7H2N - chains A and B; structure by X-ray diffraction, 1.73 A resolution.

Chain A:
Name: Serine protease subunit NS2B
Organism: Zika virus
UniProtKB: Q32ZE1 (POLG_ZIKV); residues 46-89 here correspond to UniProt positions 1414-1457 (UniProt number = residue number + 1368)
Amino-acid sequence (46 residues; numbered 44 to 89; the number before each row is that of its first residue):
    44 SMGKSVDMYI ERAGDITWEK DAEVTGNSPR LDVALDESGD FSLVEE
Disordered / not traced: 44-49, 89
Sequence notes: expression tag (44-45)

Chain B:
Name: Serine protease NS3
Organism: Zika virus
Notes: EC 3.4.21.91, 3.6.1.15, 3.6.4.13
UniProtKB: Q32ZE1 (POLG_ZIKV); residues 11-177 here correspond to UniProt positions 1509-1675 (UniProt number = residue number + 1498)
Amino-acid sequence (168 residues; each row starts with the number of its first residue):
    10 MKEVKKGETT DGVYRVMTRR LLGSTQVGVG VMQEGVFHTM WHVTKGAALR SGEGRLDPYW
    70 GDVKQDLVSY CGPWKLDAAW DGLSEVQLLA VPPGERAKNI QTLPGIFKTK DGDIGAVALD
   130 YPAGTSGSPI LDKCGRVIGL YGNGVVIKNG SYVSAITQGK REEETPVE
Disordered / not traced: 10-15, 172-177
Sequence notes: initiating methionine (10); conflict Lys107 (Arg1605 in Q32ZE1)
Swiss-Prot annotation at these positions:
  - active site (Charge relay system): His51, Asp75, Ser135
Residues lining bound ligands: 4-methoxy-2-(piperazin-1-yl)pyrimidine (A1AJ9): Asp129, Tyr130, Pro131, Ala132, Thr134, Ser135, Tyr150, Gly151, Tyr161

Interface between chain A and chain B:
Contacting residue pairs - 96 pairs, chain A then chain B:
  Asp50(A) - Thr27(B)
  Asp50(A) - Arg28(B)
  Asp50(A) - Arg29(B)
  Met51(A) - Met26(B)
  Met51(A) - Val36(B)  hydrophobic
  Met51(A) - Val52(B)
  Met51(A) - Thr53(B)
  Met51(A) - Leu58(B)
  Met51(A) - Arg59(B)  hydrogen bond (backbone-backbone)
  Tyr52(A) - Arg24(B)
  Tyr52(A) - Val25(B)
  Tyr52(A) - Met26(B)  hydrogen bond (backbone-backbone)
  Tyr52(A) - Arg28(B)  hydrogen bond
  Tyr52(A) - Ser33(B)  hydrogen bond
  Tyr52(A) - Arg59(B)
  Ile53(A) - Tyr23(B)  hydrophobic
  Ile53(A) - Arg24(B)
  Ile53(A) - Met41(B)  hydrophobic
  Ile53(A) - Phe46(B)  hydrophobic
  Ile53(A) - Arg59(B)  hydrogen bond (backbone-backbone)
  Ile53(A) - Ser60(B)
  Ile53(A) - Leu65(B)  hydrophobic
  Glu54(A) - Tyr23(B)
  Glu54(A) - Arg24(B)  hydrogen bond (backbone-backbone)
  Arg55(A) - Glu17(B)
  Arg55(A) - Thr19(B)
  Arg55(A) - Asp20(B)  hydrogen bond (side chain-backbone)
  Arg55(A) - Gly21(B)
  Arg55(A) - Val22(B)
  Arg55(A) - Tyr23(B)
  Ala56(A) - Val22(B)  hydrogen bond (backbone-backbone)
  Ala56(A) - Arg24(B)
  Ala56(A) - Val100(B)  hydrophobic
  Ala56(A) - Ala106(B)
  Gly57(A) - Gly21(B)
  Gly57(A) - Val22(B)  hydrogen bond (backbone-backbone)
  Asp58(A) - Leu98(B)
  Ile59(A) - Gly21(B)
  Ile59(A) - Val22(B)
  Ile59(A) - Val40(B)  hydrophobic
  Ile59(A) - Leu98(B)  hydrophobic
  Ile59(A) - Leu140(B)  hydrophobic
  Ile59(A) - Gly144(B)
  Ile59(A) - Val146(B)  hydrophobic
  Thr60(A) - Asn108(B)  hydrogen bond (backbone-side chain)
  Thr60(A) - Leu140(B)
  Trp61(A) - Glu94(B)
  Trp61(A) - Val95(B)
  Trp61(A) - Gln96(B)
  Trp61(A) - Gln110(B)
  Trp61(A) - Leu140(B)
  Trp61(A) - Asp141(B)
  Trp61(A) - Lys142(B)
  Glu62(A) - Gln96(B)  hydrogen bond (backbone-side chain)
  Glu62(A) - Asn108(B)
  Ala65(A) - Gln96(B)
  Ala65(A) - Asn108(B)
  Glu66(A) - Ile109(B)
  Glu66(A) - Gln110(B)  hydrogen bond (backbone-backbone)
  Val67(A) - Glu94(B)
  Val67(A) - Gln110(B)
  Thr68(A) - Ile109(B)
  Thr68(A) - Gln110(B)  hydrogen bond (backbone-backbone)
  Thr68(A) - Thr111(B)  hydrogen bond (backbone-side chain)
  Thr68(A) - Leu128(B)
  Gly69(A) - Thr111(B)
  Gly69(A) - Ala127(B)
  Asn70(A) - Leu112(B)
  Asn70(A) - Ala127(B)
  Ser71(A) - Leu112(B)  hydrogen bond (side chain-backbone)
  Ser71(A) - Pro113(B)
  Ser71(A) - Gly114(B)
  Pro72(A) - Gly114(B)
  Pro72(A) - Ile115(B)  hydrogen bond (backbone-backbone)
  Pro72(A) - Ala127(B)
  Arg73(A) - Ile115(B)
  Leu74(A) - Ile115(B)  hydrogen bond (backbone-backbone)
  Leu74(A) - Phe116(B)
  Leu74(A) - Lys117(B)  hydrogen bond (backbone-backbone)
  Leu74(A) - Ile156(B)  hydrophobic
  Asp75(A) - Lys117(B)
  Val76(A) - Phe116(B)  hydrophobic
  Val76(A) - Lys117(B)  hydrogen bond (backbone-backbone)
  Val76(A) - Thr118(B)
  Leu78(A) - Lys73(B)
  Asp79(A) - Lys73(B)
  Ser81(A) - Val72(B)
  Gly82(A) - Val72(B)
  Gly82(A) - Lys73(B)
  Gly82(A) - Asn152(B)  hydrogen bond (backbone-side chain)
  Phe84(A) - Phe116(B)  hydrophobic
  Phe84(A) - Asn152(B)
  Phe84(A) - Gly153(B)
  Phe84(A) - Val154(B)  hydrophobic
  Phe84(A) - Ala164(B)  hydrophobic
  Ser85(A) - Val154(B)
Interface residues without a listed pair, chain A (33 interface residues in all): Glu80, Leu86
Interface residues without a listed pair, chain B (59 interface residues in all): Ala57, Ile123, Pro138, Val155, Val162

In short:
33 residues of chain A and 59 residues of chain B are in contact, with 20 hydrogen bonds. Polar contacts
include Tyr52(A)-Arg28(B), Tyr52(A)-Ser33(B) and Arg55(A)-Asp20(B). Bound to chain B:
4-methoxy-2-(piperazin-1-yl)pyrimidine. From UniProt: 3 active-site residues on chain B.
Chain A is Serine protease subunit NS2B and chain B is Serine protease NS3, both from Zika virus; the
structure, PanDDA analysis group deposition -- Crystal Structure of ZIKV NS2B-NS3 protease in complex with
Z228587394, was determined by X-ray diffraction.
